8OVX - chains P and U of the 6 polymer chains in the assembly; structure by electron microscopy, 3.40 A resolution.

== Chain P ==
Name: Inner kinetochore subunit CTF19
Organism: Saccharomyces cerevisiae
UniProtKB: Q02732 (CENPP_YEAST); residue numbers follow UniProt; this construct covers 1-369
Amino-acid sequence (369 residues; numbered 1 to 369; the number before each row is that of its first residue):
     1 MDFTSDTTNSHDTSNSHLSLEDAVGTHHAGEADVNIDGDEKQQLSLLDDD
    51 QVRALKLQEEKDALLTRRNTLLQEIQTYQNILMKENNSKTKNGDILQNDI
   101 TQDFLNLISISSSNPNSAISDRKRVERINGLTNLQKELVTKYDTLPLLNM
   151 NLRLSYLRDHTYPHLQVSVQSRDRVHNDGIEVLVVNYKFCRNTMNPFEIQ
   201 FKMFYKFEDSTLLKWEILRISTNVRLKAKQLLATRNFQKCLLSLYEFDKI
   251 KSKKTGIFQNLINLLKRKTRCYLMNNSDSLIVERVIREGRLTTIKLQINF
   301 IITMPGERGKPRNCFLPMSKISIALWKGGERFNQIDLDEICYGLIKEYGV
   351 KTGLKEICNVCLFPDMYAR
Not modelled in the structure: 1-152, 177-178, 286-292, 308-313, 367-369

== Chain U ==
Name: Inner kinetochore subunit AME1
Organism: Saccharomyces cerevisiae
UniProtKB: P38313 (CENPU_YEAST); residues 1-324 here = UniProt positions 1-324
Amino-acid sequence (324 residues; row label = number of the first residue in the row):
     1 MDRDTKLAFRLRGSHSRRTDDIDDDVIVFKTPNAVYREENSPIQSPVQPI
    51 LSSPKLANSFEFPITTNNVNAQDRHEHGYQPLDAEDYPMIDSENKSLISE
   101 SPQNVRNDEDLTTRYNFDDIPIRQLSSSITSVTTIDVLSSLFINLFENDL
   151 IPQALKDFNKSDDDQFRKLLYKLDLRLFQTISDQMTRDLKDILDINVSNN
   201 ELCYQLKQVLARKEDLNQQIISVRNEIQELKAGKDWHDLQNEQAKLNDKV
   251 KLNKRLNDLTSTLLGKYEGDRKIMSQDSEDDSIRDDSNILDIAHFVDLMD
   301 PYNGLLKKINKINENLSNELQPSL
Not modelled in the structure: 1-232, 267-276, 322-324

== Chain P / chain U interface ==
Pairs across the interface (34):
  Thr222(P) with Tyr302(U); Asn303(U), hydrogen bond (backbone-side chain)
  Asn223(P) with Asn303(U)
  Arg225(P) with Tyr302(U)
  Leu226(P) with Val296(U), hydrophobic; Asp300(U); Tyr302(U)
  Lys229(P) with Tyr302(U), hydrogen bond
  Asn275(P) with Leu290(U); His294(U)
  Asn276(P) with Asp297(U)
  Ile294(P) with Leu263(U), hydrophobic
  Asn299(P) with Leu290(U)
  Ile301(P) with Asp286(U); Ile289(U), hydrophobic; Leu290(U), hydrophobic
  Thr303(P) with Ile289(U)
  Lys320(P) with Arg284(U); Asp286(U)
  Ser322(P) with Asp286(U), hydrogen bond
  Arg331(P) with Asp277(U); Ser278(U); Glu279(U)
  Phe332(P) with Asp277(U); Ser278(U); Glu279(U), hydrogen bond (backbone-backbone)
  Asn333(P) with Asp277(U); Ser278(U)
  Gln334(P) with Arg284(U)
  Ile340(P) with Leu259(U), hydrophobic
  Glu347(P) with Leu252(U)
  Val360(P) with Leu259(U), hydrophobic; Leu263(U)
  Phe363(P) with Leu264(U)
Interface residues without a listed pair, chain P (29 interface residues in all): Lys227, Asp278, Gln297, Ile335, Asp336, Glu339, Gly343, Leu344
Interface residues without a listed pair, chain U (22 interface residues in all): Lys249, Arg255, Leu256, Ile283, Lys307

== Summary ==
Chain P and chain U form an interface of 29 and 22 residues respectively; the contacts include 4 hydrogen
bonds. Polar contacts include Thr222(P)-Asn303(U), Lys229(P)-Tyr302(U) and Ser322(P)-Asp286(U).
Chain P is Inner kinetochore subunit CTF19 and chain U is Inner kinetochore subunit AME1, both from
Saccharomyces cerevisiae; the structure, Cryo-EM structure of yeast CENP-OPQU+ bound to the CENP-A N-terminus,
was determined by electron microscopy, deposited together with 8OVW, 8OW0 and 8OW1.
